2XFK - chain A; structure by X-ray diffraction, 1.80 A resolution.

# Chain A
Molecule: Beta-secretase 1
Source organism: Homo sapiens
Notes: EC 3.4.23.46
UniProtKB: P56817 (BACE1_HUMAN); numbering as in UniProt (aligned over 61-452)
Chain sequence (392 residues; row label = number of the first residue in the row):
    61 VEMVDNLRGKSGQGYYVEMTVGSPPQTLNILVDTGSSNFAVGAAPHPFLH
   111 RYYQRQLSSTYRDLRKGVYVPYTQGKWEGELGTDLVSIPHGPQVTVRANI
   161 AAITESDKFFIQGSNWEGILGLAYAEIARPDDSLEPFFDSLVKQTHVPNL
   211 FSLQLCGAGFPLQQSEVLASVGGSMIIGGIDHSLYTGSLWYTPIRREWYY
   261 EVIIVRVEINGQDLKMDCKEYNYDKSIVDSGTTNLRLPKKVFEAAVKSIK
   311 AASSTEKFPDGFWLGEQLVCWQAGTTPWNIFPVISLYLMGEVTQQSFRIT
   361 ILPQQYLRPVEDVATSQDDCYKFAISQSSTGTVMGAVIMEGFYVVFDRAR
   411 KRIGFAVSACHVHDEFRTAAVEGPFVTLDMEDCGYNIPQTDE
Disordered / not traced: 61, 217-230, 448-452
Cystine bridges: Cys216-Cys420, Cys278-Cys443, Cys330-Cys380
Sequence notes: engineered mutation Gln153 (Asn in P56817), Gln172 (Asn in P56817), Gln223 (Asn in P56817), Gln354 (Asn in P56817)
Small-molecule neighbours: AA9 (N-((1S,2R)-3-(((1S)-2-(cyclohexylamino)-1--methyl-2-oxoethyl)amino)-2-hydroxy-1-(phenylmethyl)propyl)-3-(ethylamino)-5-((methylsulfonyl)(phenyl)amino)benzamide): Ser71, Gly72, Gln73, Gly74, Leu91, Asp93, Gly95, Ser96, Val130, Pro131, Tyr132, Thr133, Gln134, Phe169, Ile171, Trp176, Ile179, Ile187, Arg189, Tyr259, Ile287, Asp289, Gly291, Thr292, Thr293, Asn294, Arg296, Ser386
Curated features (UniProtKB/Swiss-Prot):
  - active site: Asp93, Asp289
  - modified residue (N6-acetyllysine): Lys126, Lys275, Lys279, Lys285, Lys299, Lys300, Lys307
  - mutagenesis: Asp93 (D93N: Decreases beta-cleaved soluble APP production), Asp284 (D284N: Almost abolishes beta-cleaved soluble APP production)

# In short
Chain A binds compound AA9. UniProt lists active-site residues Asp93 and Asp289 and 2 mutagenesis sites.
Chain A is Beta-secretase 1 (Homo sapiens); the structure, Human BACE-1 in complex with
N-((1S,2R)-3-(((1S)-2-(cyclohexylamino)-
1-methyl-2-oxoethyl)amino)-2-hydroxy-1-(phenylmethyl)propyl)-3-(ethylamino)-5-((methylsulfonyl)(phenyl)amino)benzamide,
was determined by X-ray diffraction (same publication as 2XFI and 2XFJ).
